Entry 8GW8 (electron microscopy, 2.90 A resolution); this record covers chains A and R of the 5 polymer chains in the assembly.

[Chain A]
Molecule: Isoform Gnas-2 of Guanine nucleotide-binding protein G(s) subunit alpha isoforms short
Organism: Homo sapiens
Reference sequence: P63092 (GNAS2_HUMAN), isoform P63092-2; aligned to UniProt positions 12-370 over residues 12-384 (the alignment contains insertions or deletions, so no single offset holds)
Amino-acid sequence (359 residues; each row starts with the number of its first residue; note: 14 numbers in that range are skipped by the numbering (no residue carries them; nothing is unmodelled there)):
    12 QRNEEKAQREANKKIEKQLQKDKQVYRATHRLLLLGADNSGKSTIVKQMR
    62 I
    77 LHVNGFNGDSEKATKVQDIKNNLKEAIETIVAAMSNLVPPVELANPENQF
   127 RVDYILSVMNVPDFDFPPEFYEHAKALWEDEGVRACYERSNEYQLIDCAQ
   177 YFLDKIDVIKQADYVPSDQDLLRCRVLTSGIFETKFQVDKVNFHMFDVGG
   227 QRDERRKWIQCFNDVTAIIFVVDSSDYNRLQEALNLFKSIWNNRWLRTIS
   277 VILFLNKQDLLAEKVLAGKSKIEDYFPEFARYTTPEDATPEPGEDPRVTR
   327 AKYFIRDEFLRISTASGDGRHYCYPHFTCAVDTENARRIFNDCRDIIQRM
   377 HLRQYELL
Unresolved in the structure: 77-205
Sequence notes: engineered mutation Asp49 (Gly in P63092), Asn50 (Glu in P63092), Asp249 (Ala235 in P63092), Asp252 (Ser238 in P63092), Ala362 (Ile358 in P63092), Ile365 (Val361 in P63092)
Small-molecule neighbours: pco-371 (KHF): Gln380, Tyr381, Glu382, Leu383

[Chain R]
Molecule: Parathyroid hormone/parathyroid hormone-related peptide receptor
Organism: Homo sapiens
Reference sequence: Q03431 (PTH1R_HUMAN); residues 27-491 here = UniProt positions 27-491
Amino-acid sequence (473 residues; numbered 19 to 491; the number before each row is that of its first residue):
    19 DYKDDDDKDADDVMTKEEQIFLLHRAQAQCEKRLKEVLQRPASIMESDKG
    69 WTSASTSGKPRKDKASGKLYPESEEDKEAPTGSRYRGRPCLPEWDHILCW
   119 PLGAPGEVVAVPCPDYIYDFNHKGHAYRRCDRNGSWELVPGHNRTWANYS
   169 ECVKFLTNETREREVFDRLGMIYTVGYSVSLASLTVAVLILAYFRRLHCT
   219 RNYIHMHLFLSFMLRAVSIFVKDAVLYSGATLDEAERLTEEELRAIAQAP
   269 PPPATAAAGYAGCRVAVTFFLYFLATNYYWILVEGLYLHSLIFMAFFSEK
   319 KYLWGFTVFGWGLPAVFVAVWVSVRATLANTGCWDLSSGNKKWIIQVPIL
   369 ASIVLNFILFINIVRVLATKLRETNAGRCDTRQQYRKLLKSTLVLMPLFG
   419 VHYIVFMATPYTEVSGTLWQVQMHYEMLFNSFQGFFVAIIYCFCNGEVQA
   469 EIKKSWSRWTLALDFKRKARSGS
Unresolved in the structure: 19-190, 247-280, 317-318, 347-359, 426-444, 479-491
Sequence notes: expression tag (19-26)
Small-molecule neighbours: pco-371 (KHF): Arg219, His223, Leu226, Phe230, Ile299, Glu302, Gly303, Leu306, Leu411, Val412, Leu413, Met414, Pro415, Leu416, Phe417, Gly418, Phe454, Ile458, Tyr459, Asn463, Gly464
What the authors report for this chain:
  - binding site for pco-371: Arg219, His223, Leu226, Ile299, Glu302, Leu306, Val412, Leu413, Met414, Pro415, Leu416, Phe417, Gly418, Phe454, Tyr459, Asn463
  - contacts within the chain: Val412-Tyr459 (backbone contact)
  - conformationally variable residues (helix shift): Thr192, Pro415, Ile422, Met445
  - mutagenesis - L416A, F417A, G418L, Q451A: decreased signaling in response to PTH
  - mutagenesis - L416A, F417A, G418L, Q451A: unchanged signaling in response to pco-371
  - mutagenesis - P415L: abolished signaling in response to pco-371
  - mutagenesis - N374A, P415L: unchanged signaling in response to PTH
  - mutagenesis - N374A: decreased signaling in response to pco-371

[Interface between chain A and chain R]
Contacting residue pairs - 27 pairs, chain A then chain R:
  His41(A) - Phe314(R)
  Asp333(A) - Arg396(R)  salt bridge
  Thr340(A) - Arg396(R)
  Tyr348(A) - Thr392(R)
  Phe366(A) - Phe314(R)  hydrophobic
  Arg370(A) - Phe314(R)
  Asp371(A) - Lys388(R)  salt bridge
  Gln374(A) - Ile310(R)  hydrogen bond (side chain-backbone)
  Gln374(A) - Lys388(R)  hydrogen bond
  Arg375(A) - Lys388(R)  hydrogen bond (side chain-backbone)
  Arg375(A) - Glu391(R)  hydrogen bond (side chain-backbone)
  Arg375(A) - Thr392(R)
  His377(A) - Leu309(R)
  Leu378(A) - Leu385(R)  hydrophobic
  Leu378(A) - Lys388(R)
  Gln380(A) - Arg219(R)  hydrogen bond (backbone-side chain)
  Tyr381(A) - Arg219(R)
  Tyr381(A) - Tyr305(R)
  Tyr381(A) - Leu306(R)  hydrophobic
  Glu382(A) - Asn463(R)
  Glu382(A) - Gly464(R)  hydrogen bond (side chain-backbone)
  Leu383(A) - Leu306(R)  hydrophobic
  Leu383(A) - Leu385(R)
  Leu383(A) - Ser409(R)  hydrogen bond (backbone-side chain)
  Leu383(A) - Val412(R)  hydrophobic
  Leu383(A) - Leu413(R)  hydrophobic
  Leu384(A) - Lys388(R)
Other interface residues (no listed pair), chain A (22 interface residues in all): Val217, Asp313, Arg332, Leu336, Cys369, Ile373
Other interface residues (no listed pair), chain R (20 interface residues in all): His223, Asn393, Ala394, Glu465

[In short]
Chain A and chain R form an interface of 22 and 20 residues respectively, with 7 hydrogen bonds and 2 salt
bridges. Among the polar pairs are Asp333(A)-Arg396(R), Asp371(A)-Lys388(R) and Gln374(A)-Ile310(R). From the
paper: a binding site for pco-371 at Arg219(R), His223(R) and Leu226(R) among others; L416A, F417A and G418L
of chain R, among others, reduce signaling in response to PTH; 6 substitutions were tested in all.
Here chain A is Isoform Gnas-2 of Guanine nucleotide-binding protein G(s) subunit alpha isoforms short and
chain R is Parathyroid hormone/parathyroid hormone-related peptide receptor, both from Homo sapiens. Entry
8GW8 (the human PTH1 receptor bound to an intracellular biased agonist) was determined by electron microscopy.
